7SJ7 - chains D and B of the 12 polymer chains in the assembly; structure by electron microscopy, 3.80 A resolution.

Chain D (and B):
Molecule: Tubulin beta-3 chain
Organism: Homo sapiens
Notes: chain B of this document is another copy of the same molecule, construct and numbering; everything in this record applies to it too
UniProtKB: Q13509 (TBB3_HUMAN); numbering as in UniProt (aligned over 1-450)
Amino-acid sequence (456 residues; each row starts with the number of its first residue):
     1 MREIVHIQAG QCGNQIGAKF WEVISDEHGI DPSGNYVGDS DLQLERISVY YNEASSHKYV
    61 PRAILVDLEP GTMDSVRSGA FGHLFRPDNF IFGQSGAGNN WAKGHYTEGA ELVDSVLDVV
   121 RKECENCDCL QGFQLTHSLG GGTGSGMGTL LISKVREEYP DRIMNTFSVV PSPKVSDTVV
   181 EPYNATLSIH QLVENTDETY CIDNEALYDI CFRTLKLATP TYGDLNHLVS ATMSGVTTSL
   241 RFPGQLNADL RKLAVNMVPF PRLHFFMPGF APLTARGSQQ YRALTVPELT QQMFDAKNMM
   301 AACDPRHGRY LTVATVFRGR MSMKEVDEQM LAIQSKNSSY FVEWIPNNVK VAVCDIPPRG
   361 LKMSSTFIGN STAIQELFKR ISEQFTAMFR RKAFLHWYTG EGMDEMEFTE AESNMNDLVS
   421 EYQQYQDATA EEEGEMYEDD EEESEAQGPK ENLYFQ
Disordered / not traced: 430-456
Sequence notes: expression tag (451-456)
Swiss-Prot annotation at these positions:
  - motif: M1 to I4 (MREI motif)
  - binding site (GDP): G10, Q11, C12, Q15, N99, S138, G142, T143, G144, D177, N204, Y222, N226
  - binding site (GTP): Q11, E69, S138, G142, T143, G144, N204, N226
  - binding site (Mg(2+)): E69
  - modified residue: S172 (Phosphoserine), E438 (5-glutamyl polyglutamate), S444 (Phosphoserine)
  - natural variant: R62 (R62Q: In CFEOM3A), T178 (T178M: In CDCBM1), E205 (E205K: In CDCBM1), R262 (R262C: In CFEOM3A; R262H: In CFEOM3A), A302 (A302T: In CFEOM3A; A302V: In CDCBM1), M323 (M323V: In CDCBM1), R380 (R380C: In CFEOM3A), E410 (E410K: In CFEOM3A), D417 (D417H: In CFEOM3A; D417N: In CFEOM3A)
Small-molecule neighbours:
  - GDP (guanosine-5'-diphosphate): G10, Q11, C12, Q15, I16, E69, A97, N99, S138, G141, G142, T143, G144, V169, D177, T178, N204, Y222, N226
  - GTP (guanosine-5'-triphosphate): Q245, L246, K252

How chain D and chain B interact:
Residue-residue contacts (9; chain D residue first):
  A54(D) - Q280(B)
  S55(D) - Q280(B)
  S55(D) - R282(B)  hydrogen bond (side chain-backbone)
  S55(D) - A283(B)
  K58(D) - Q280(B)
  V60(D) - Y281(B)  hydrophobic
  H83(D) - Y281(B)  hydrogen bond (backbone-side chain)
  R86(D) - Y281(B)
  P87(D) - Y281(B)
Other interface residues (no listed pair), chain D (9 interface residues in all): L84, F85
Other interface residues (no listed pair), chain B (5 interface residues in all): L284

In short:
The interface between chain D and chain B involves 9 residues on one side and 5 on the other, with 2 hydrogen
bonds. Polar pairs include S55(D)-R282(B) and H83(D)-Y281(B). Bound to chain D: GTP and GDP.
Chain D and chain B are both Tubulin beta-3 chain (Homo sapiens); the structure, Undecorated 13pf wildtype
microtubule from recombinant human tubulin, was determined by electron microscopy, deposited together with
7SJ8, 7SJ9 and 7SJA.
